PDB entry 8TVW | electron microscopy, 3.60 A resolution | chains A and F of the 15 polymer chains in the assembly

[Chain A]
Name: DNA-directed RNA polymerase II subunit RPB1
Organism: Saccharomyces cerevisiae
Notes: EC 2.7.7.6
UniProtKB: P04050 (RPB1_YEAST); numbering as in UniProt (aligned over 1-1733)
Sequence (1733 residues; numbered 1 to 1733; the number before each row is that of its first residue):
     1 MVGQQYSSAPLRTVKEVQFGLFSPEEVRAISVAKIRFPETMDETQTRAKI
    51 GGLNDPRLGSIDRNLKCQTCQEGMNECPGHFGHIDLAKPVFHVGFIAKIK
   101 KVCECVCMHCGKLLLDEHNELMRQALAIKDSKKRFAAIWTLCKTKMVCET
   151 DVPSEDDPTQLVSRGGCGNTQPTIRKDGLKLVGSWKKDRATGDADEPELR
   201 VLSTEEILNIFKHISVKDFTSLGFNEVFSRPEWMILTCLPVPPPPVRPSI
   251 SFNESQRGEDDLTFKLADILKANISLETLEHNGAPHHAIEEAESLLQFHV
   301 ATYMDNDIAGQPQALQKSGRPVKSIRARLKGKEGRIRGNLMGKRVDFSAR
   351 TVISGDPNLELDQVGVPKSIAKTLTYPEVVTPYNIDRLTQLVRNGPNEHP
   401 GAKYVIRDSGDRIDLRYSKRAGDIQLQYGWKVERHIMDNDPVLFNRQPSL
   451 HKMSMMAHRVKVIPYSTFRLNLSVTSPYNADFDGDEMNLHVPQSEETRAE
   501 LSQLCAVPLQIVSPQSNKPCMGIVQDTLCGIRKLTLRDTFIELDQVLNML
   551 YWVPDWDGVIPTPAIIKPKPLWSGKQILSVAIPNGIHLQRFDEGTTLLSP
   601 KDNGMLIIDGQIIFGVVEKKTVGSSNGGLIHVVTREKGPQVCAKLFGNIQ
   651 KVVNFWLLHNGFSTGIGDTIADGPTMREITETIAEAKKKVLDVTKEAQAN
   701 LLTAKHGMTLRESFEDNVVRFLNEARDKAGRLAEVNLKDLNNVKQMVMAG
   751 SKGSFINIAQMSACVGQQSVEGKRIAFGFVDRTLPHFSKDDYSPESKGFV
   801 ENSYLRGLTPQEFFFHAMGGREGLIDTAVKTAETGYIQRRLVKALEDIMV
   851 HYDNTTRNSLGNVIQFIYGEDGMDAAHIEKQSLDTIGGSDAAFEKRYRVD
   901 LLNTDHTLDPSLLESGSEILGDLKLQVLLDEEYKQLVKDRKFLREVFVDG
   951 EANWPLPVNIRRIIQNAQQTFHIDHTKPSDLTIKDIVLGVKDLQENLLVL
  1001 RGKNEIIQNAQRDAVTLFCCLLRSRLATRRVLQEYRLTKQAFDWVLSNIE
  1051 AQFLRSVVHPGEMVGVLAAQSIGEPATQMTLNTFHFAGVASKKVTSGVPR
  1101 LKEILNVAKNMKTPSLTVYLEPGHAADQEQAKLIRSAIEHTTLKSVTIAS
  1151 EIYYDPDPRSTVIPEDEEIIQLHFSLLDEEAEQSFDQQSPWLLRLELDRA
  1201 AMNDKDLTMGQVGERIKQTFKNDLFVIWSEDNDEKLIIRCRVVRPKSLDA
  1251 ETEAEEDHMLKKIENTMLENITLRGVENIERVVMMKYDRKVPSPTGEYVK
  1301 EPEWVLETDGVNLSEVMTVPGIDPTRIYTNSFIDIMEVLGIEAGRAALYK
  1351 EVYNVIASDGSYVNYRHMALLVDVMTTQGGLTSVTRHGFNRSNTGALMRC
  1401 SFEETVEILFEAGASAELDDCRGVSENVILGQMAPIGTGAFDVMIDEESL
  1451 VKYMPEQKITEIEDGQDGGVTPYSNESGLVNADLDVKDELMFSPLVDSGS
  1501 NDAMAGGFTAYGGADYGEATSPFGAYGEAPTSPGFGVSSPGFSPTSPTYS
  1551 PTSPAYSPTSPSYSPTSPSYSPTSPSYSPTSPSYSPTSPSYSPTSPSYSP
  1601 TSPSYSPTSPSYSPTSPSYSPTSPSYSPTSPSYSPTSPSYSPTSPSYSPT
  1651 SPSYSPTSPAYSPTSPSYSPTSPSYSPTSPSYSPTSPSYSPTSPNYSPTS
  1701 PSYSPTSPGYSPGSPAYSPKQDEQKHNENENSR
Not modelled in the structure: 1-7, 42-44, 188-198, 1079-1096, 1158-1187, 1221-1224, 1243-1256, 1455-1733
Curated features (UniProtKB/Swiss-Prot):
  - region: P248 to D260 (Lid loop), N306 to K323 (Rudder loop), P810 to E822 (Bridging helix)
  - binding site (Zn(2+)): C67, C70, C77, H80, C107, C110, C148, C167
  - binding site (Mg(2+)): D481, D483, D485
  - modified residue: T1471 (Phosphothreonine)
  - cross-link (Glycyl lysine isopeptide (Lys-Gly)): K695 (interchain with G-Cter in ubiquitin), K1246 (interchain with G-Cter in ubiquitin), K1350 (interchain with G-Cter in ubiquitin)
  - natural variant: S1653 to P1659 (deletion: In strain: A364A)
  - mutagenesis: K1246 (K1246R: Impairs ubiquitination during transcription stress)
Ion coordination: Zn2+ site 1: C67, C77, H80; Zn2+ site 2: C107, M108, C110, C167; Mg2+: D483, D485

[Chain F]
Name: DNA-directed RNA polymerases I, II, and III subunit RPABC2
Organism: Saccharomyces cerevisiae
UniProtKB: P20435 (RPAB2_YEAST); residues 1-155 here = UniProt positions 1-155
Sequence (155 residues; row label = number of the first residue in the row):
     1 MSDYEEAFNDGNENFEDFDVEHFSDEETYEEKPQFKDGETTDANGKTIVT
    51 GGNGPEDFQQHEQIRRKTLKEKAIPKDQRATTPYMTKYERARILGTRALQ
   101 ISMNAPVFVDLEGETDPLRIAMKELAEKKIPLVIRRYLPDGSFEDWSVEE
   151 LIVDL
Not modelled in the structure: 1-74
Curated features (UniProtKB/Swiss-Prot):
  - region: L111 to L132 (Leucine-zipper)
  - modified residue: S24 (Phosphoserine)

[Interface between chain A and chain F]
Contacting residue pairs (55; chain A residue first):
  V379(A) - S102(F)
  T381(A) - S102(F)
  T381(A) - N104(F)
  P382(A) - N104(F)
  Y383(A) - V107(F)
  Y383(A) - L111(F)  hydrophobic
  Y383(A) - T115(F)
  E495(A) - P117(F)
  A499(A) - G95(F)
  A499(A) - L118(F)  hydrophobic
  Q503(A) - R90(F)  hydrogen bond
  L504(A) - Y88(F)  hydrophobic
  L504(A) - A91(F)  hydrophobic
  Y852(A) - T81(F)
  Y852(A) - E89(F)  hydrogen bond
  Y852(A) - R136(F)
  Y852(A) - Y137(F)
  D853(A) - P139(F)
  R857(A) - P139(F)
  R1001(A) - A80(F)
  R1001(A) - P83(F)
  L1054(A) - Y84(F)
  R1055(A) - D154(F)  hydrogen bond (side chain-backbone)
  H1059(A) - T86(F)
  H1059(A) - K87(F)  hydrogen bond (side chain-backbone)
  P1060(A) - T86(F)
  P1060(A) - Y88(F)
  G1061(A) - Y88(F)
  E1062(A) - Y88(F)  hydrogen bond
  M1433(A) - R92(F)
  G1437(A) - Y88(F)
  T1438(A) - Y88(F)
  T1438(A) - R92(F)  hydrogen bond (backbone-side chain)
  F1441(A) - E89(F)
  F1441(A) - R92(F)  hydrogen bond (backbone-side chain)
  F1441(A) - I134(F)  hydrophobic
  F1441(A) - R135(F)
  D1442(A) - V133(F)
  D1442(A) - I134(F)
  D1442(A) - R135(F)  hydrogen bond (backbone-backbone)
  D1442(A) - Y137(F)  hydrogen bond
  V1443(A) - L132(F)  hydrophobic
  V1443(A) - V133(F)
  M1444(A) - L132(F)
  M1444(A) - V133(F)  hydrogen bond (backbone-backbone)
  M1444(A) - R135(F)
  M1444(A) - D145(F)
  I1445(A) - P131(F)
  I1445(A) - L132(F)  hydrophobic
  D1446(A) - P131(F)  hydrogen bond (backbone-backbone)
  L1450(A) - F108(F)  hydrophobic
  Y1453(A) - F108(F)  hydrophobic
  Y1453(A) - K128(F)  hydrogen bond (side chain-backbone)
  Y1453(A) - K129(F)
  Y1453(A) - E149(F)
Other interface residues (no listed pair), chain A (38 interface residues in all): V380, R387, E496, R498, S502, H851, T855, G1439, A1440
Other interface residues (no listed pair), chain F (40 interface residues in all): T82, I93, L94, T96, L99, D116, I130

[Summary]
The interface between chain A and chain F involves 38 residues on one side and 40 on the other; the contacts
include 12 hydrogen bonds. Polar pairs include Q503(A)-R90(F), Y852(A)-E89(F) and R1055(A)-D154(F).
Here chain A is DNA-directed RNA polymerase II subunit RPB1 and chain F is DNA-directed RNA polymerases I, II,
and III subunit RPABC2, both from Saccharomyces cerevisiae. Entry 8TVW (Cryo-EM structure of CPD-stalled Pol
II (conformation 1)) was determined by electron microscopy (same publication as 8TUG, 8TVP, 8TVQ, 8TVS, 8TVV,
8TVX and 8TVY).
